PDB entry 8XO8 | X-ray diffraction, 1.85 A resolution | chains C and D of the 6 polymer chains in the assembly

Chain C:
Name: Fusion glycoprotein F1
Reference sequence: P69353 (FUS_MEASE); residues 143-184 here = UniProt positions 143-184
Amino-acid sequence (44 residues; numbered 142 to 185; the number before each row is that of its first residue):
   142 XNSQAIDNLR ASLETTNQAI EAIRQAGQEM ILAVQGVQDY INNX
Differences from the reference sequence: acetylation (142); amidation (185)
Modified residues: ACE (acetyl group) at position 142; NH2 (amino group) at position 185

Chain D:
Name: Measles virus fusion inhibitor MEK35GT
Amino-acid sequence (37 residues; row label = number of the first residue in the row):
   451 XISLERLDVG TNLKKAEEKL KKAEELLKKS EEILKKX
Modified residues: ACE (acetyl group) at position 451; NH2 (amino group) at position 487

How chain C and chain D interact:
Pairs across the interface (43; chain C residue first):
  Asn-149(C) / Ile-483(D)  hydrogen bond (side chain-backbone)
  Asn-149(C) / Leu-484(D)  hydrogen bond (side chain-backbone)
  Asn-149(C) / Lys-486(D)  hydrogen bond (side chain-backbone)
  Asn-149(C) / NH2_487(D)
  Leu-150(C) / Leu-484(D)  hydrophobic
  Ala-152(C) / Ile-483(D)  hydrophobic
  Ser-153(C) / Ser-480(D)  hydrogen bond
  Ser-153(C) / Ile-483(D)
  Ser-153(C) / Leu-484(D)
  Thr-156(C) / Leu-476(D)
  Thr-156(C) / Lys-479(D)
  Thr-156(C) / Ser-480(D)
  Thr-156(C) / Ile-483(D)
  Thr-157(C) / Ser-480(D)  hydrogen bond
  Gln-159(C) / Leu-476(D)
  Ala-160(C) / Ala-473(D)
  Ala-160(C) / Leu-476(D)  hydrophobic
  Ala-160(C) / Leu-477(D)  hydrophobic
  Ala-163(C) / Lys-469(D)
  Ile-164(C) / Ala-473(D)  hydrophobic
  Gln-166(C) / Lys-469(D)  hydrogen bond
  Ala-167(C) / Ala-466(D)
  Ala-167(C) / Lys-469(D)
  Ala-167(C) / Leu-470(D)  hydrophobic
  Glu-170(C) / Asn-462(D)
  Glu-170(C) / Lys-465(D)  salt bridge
  Met-171(C) / Leu-463(D)  hydrophobic
  Met-171(C) / Leu-470(D)  hydrophobic
  Leu-173(C) / Asn-462(D)
  Ala-174(C) / Val-459(D)
  Ala-174(C) / Asn-462(D)
  Ala-174(C) / Leu-463(D)  hydrophobic
  Gly-177(C) / Leu-457(D)
  Gly-177(C) / Val-459(D)
  Tyr-181(C) / Ser-453(D)
  Tyr-181(C) / Glu-455(D)  hydrogen bond (side chain-backbone)
  Tyr-181(C) / Arg-456(D)
  Tyr-181(C) / Leu-457(D)  hydrophobic
  Asn-183(C) / ACE_451(D)
  Asn-184(C) / ACE_451(D)
  Asn-184(C) / Ser-453(D)  hydrogen bond (backbone-side chain)
  NH2_185(C) / ACE_451(D)
  NH2_185(C) / Ser-453(D)
Other interface residues (no listed pair), chain C (23 interface residues in all): Val-178, Ile-182
Other interface residues (no listed pair), chain D (22 interface residues in all): Ile-452

Summary:
Chain C and chain D form an interface of 23 and 22 residues respectively; the contacts include 8 hydrogen
bonds and 1 salt bridge. Polar pairs include Glu-170(C)/Lys-465(D), Asn-149(C)/Ile-483(D) and
Asn-149(C)/Leu-484(D).
Chain C is Fusion glycoprotein F1 and chain D is Measles virus fusion inhibitor MEK35GT; the structure,
Crystal structure of measles virus fusion inhibitor MEK35GT complexed with F protein HR1 (HR1-42) (P21 space
..., was determined by X-ray diffraction together with 8XNE, 8XO2, 8XO3, 8XO4, 8XO5, 8XO6 and 8XO7 from the
same study.
